8A1P - chains B and D of the 4 polymer chains in the assembly; structure by X-ray diffraction, 1.80 A resolution.

# Chain B (and D)
Molecule: Integrase
Organism: Human immunodeficiency virus 1
Notes: EC 2.7.7.-, 3.1.-.-; chain D of this document is another copy of the same molecule, construct and numbering; everything in this record applies to it too
UniProtKB: P12497 (POL_HV1N5); the construct has insertions or renumbered stretches relative to UniProt, so the offset changes along the chain: -19 to 49 = UniProt 1367-1435; 50-212 = UniProt 1197-1359
Chain sequence (233 residues; row label = number of the first residue in the row; numbers below 1 keep their minus sign (Ser-20 is residue -20)):
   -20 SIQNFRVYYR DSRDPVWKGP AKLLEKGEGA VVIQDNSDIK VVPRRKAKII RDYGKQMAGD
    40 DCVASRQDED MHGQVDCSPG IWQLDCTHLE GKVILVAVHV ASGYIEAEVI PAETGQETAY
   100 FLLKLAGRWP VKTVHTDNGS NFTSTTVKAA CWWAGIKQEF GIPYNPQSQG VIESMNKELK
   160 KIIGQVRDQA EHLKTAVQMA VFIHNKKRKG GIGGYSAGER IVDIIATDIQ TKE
Not modelled in the structure: -20 to 56, 141-148, 189-192, 212 (chain D: -20 to 55, 141-148, 189-192, 209-212)
Differences from the reference sequence: expression tag (-20); engineered mutation Glu4 (Trp1390 in P12497), Lys185 (Phe1332 in P12497)
Swiss-Prot annotation at these positions:
  - DNA-binding region: Phe-16 to Asp31 (Integrase-type)
  - binding site (Mg(2+)): Asp64, Asp116, Glu152
Metal / ion sites: Mg2+: Asp64, Asp116
Small-molecule neighbours:
  - LF0 ((2S)-tert-butoxy[4-(3,4-dihydro-2H-chromen-6-yl)-2-methylquinolin-3-yl]ethanoic acid), molecule 1: Gln95, Ala98, Tyr99, Leu102, Thr124, Thr125, Ala128, Ala129, Trp132
  - LF0, molecule 2: Gln168, Ala169, Glu170, His171, Lys173, Thr174, Met178
From the paper describing this entry:
  - binding site for LF0: Gln95, Tyr99, Leu102, Trp132, Glu170, His171, Thr174, Met178
  - mutagenesis - Q168A, E170A (3.29 +/- 1.06 kcal/mol), T174A: decreased binding to LF0 (from molecular simulation)

# Interface between chain B and chain D
Pairs across the interface (47):
  Tyr83(B) with Arg107(D)
  Glu85(B) with Arg107(D), salt bridge
  Glu87(B) with Glu87(D); Lys103(D), salt bridge
  Gln95(B) with His171(D), hydrogen bond
  Tyr99(B) with Lys173(D); Gln177(D), hydrogen bond
  Leu102(B) with Thr174(D)
  Lys103(B) with Glu87(D), salt bridge; Gln177(D)
  Ala105(B) with Phe181(D); Lys185(D), hydrogen bond (backbone-side chain)
  Gly106(B) with Phe181(D); Asn184(D), hydrogen bond (backbone-side chain); Lys185(D)
  Arg107(B) with Tyr83(D); Glu85(D), salt bridge; Arg107(D)
  Trp108(B) with Trp108(D), hydrophobic; Lys185(D), hydrogen bond (backbone-side chain)
  Pro109(B) with Lys185(D)
  Trp132(B) with Met178(D); Phe181(D), hydrophobic
  Lys173(B) with Tyr99(D)
  Thr174(B) with Leu102(D)
  Gln177(B) with Tyr99(D), hydrogen bond; Lys103(D)
  Met178(B) with Trp132(D), hydrophobic
  Phe181(B) with Ala105(D); Gly106(D); Trp132(D), hydrophobic
  Asn184(B) with Gly106(D), hydrogen bond (side chain-backbone)
  Lys185(B) with Ala105(D), hydrogen bond (side chain-backbone); Gly106(D); Trp108(D), hydrogen bond (side chain-backbone); Pro109(D)
  Glu198(B) with Ile208(D)
  Val201(B) with Val201(D); Ile204(D), hydrophobic; Ala205(D)
  Ile204(B) with Val201(D), hydrophobic
  Ala205(B) with Val201(D); Ala205(D), hydrophobic
  Ile208(B) with Tyr194(D); Glu198(D)
  Gln209(B) with Asp202(D), hydrogen bond; Thr206(D)
Other interface residues (no listed pair), chain B (33 interface residues in all): Val88, Glu96, Ala133, Gln168, Ile182, Tyr194, Asp202
Other interface residues (no listed pair), chain D (33 interface residues in all): Val88, Glu96, Ala133, Gln168, Ile182

# In short
Chain B and chain D each contribute 33 residues to their interface, with 10 hydrogen bonds and 4 salt bridges.
Among the polar pairs are Glu85(B)-Arg107(D), Glu87(B)-Lys103(D) and Gln95(B)-His171(D). From the paper: a
binding site for LF0 at Gln95(B), Tyr99(B) and Leu102(B) among others; Q168A, E170A and T174A of chain B
reduce binding to LF0.
Chain B and chain D are both Integrase (Human immunodeficiency virus 1); the structure, HIV-1 Integrase
Catalytic Core Domain and C-Terminal Domain in Complex with Allosteric Integrase Inhibitor BI-D, was
determined by X-ray diffraction, deposited together with 8A1Q.
